Entry 7PXA (electron microscopy, 2.80 A resolution); this record covers chains P and S of the 35 polymer chains in the assembly.

[Chain P (and S)]
Name: Proteasome subunit beta
Organism: Mycobacterium tuberculosis
Notes: EC 3.4.25.1; chain S of this document is another copy of the same molecule, construct and numbering; everything in this record applies to it too
Reference sequence: A0A045HFG5 (A0A045HFG5_MYCTX); residues 244-534 here correspond to UniProt positions 1-291 (UniProt number = residue number - 243)
Amino-acid sequence (291 residues; each row starts with the number of its first residue):
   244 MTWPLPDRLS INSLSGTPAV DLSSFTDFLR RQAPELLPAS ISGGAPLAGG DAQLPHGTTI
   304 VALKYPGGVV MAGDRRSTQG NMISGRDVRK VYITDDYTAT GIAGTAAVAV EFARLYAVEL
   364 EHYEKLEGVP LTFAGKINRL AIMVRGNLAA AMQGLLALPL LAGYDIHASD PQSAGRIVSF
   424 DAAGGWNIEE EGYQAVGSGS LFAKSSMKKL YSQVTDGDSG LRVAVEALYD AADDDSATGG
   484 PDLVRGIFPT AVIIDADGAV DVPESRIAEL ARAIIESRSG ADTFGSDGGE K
Not modelled in the structure: 244-300, 524-534 (chain S: 244-300, 523-534)

[Chain P / chain S interface]
Contacting residue pairs (18):
  Phe445(P) - Leu444(S)  hydrophobic
  Phe445(P) - Ser448(S)
  Ser448(P) - Phe445(S)
  Ser448(P) - Ser448(S)
  Ser449(P) - Lys452(S)
  Lys451(P) - Asp473(S)  salt bridge
  Lys451(P) - Asp476(S)  salt bridge
  Lys451(P) - Arg521(S)
  Lys452(P) - Ser449(S)  hydrogen bond
  Lys452(P) - Lys452(S)
  Lys452(P) - Leu453(S)
  Lys452(P) - Asp473(S)  salt bridge
  Lys452(P) - Arg521(S)
  Asp473(P) - Lys451(S)  salt bridge
  Asp473(P) - Lys452(S)  salt bridge
  Asp476(P) - Lys451(S)  salt bridge
  Arg521(P) - Lys451(S)
  Arg521(P) - Lys452(S)
Interface residues without a listed pair, chain P (11 interface residues in all): Leu444, Leu453, Asp477
Interface residues without a listed pair, chain S (12 interface residues in all): Glu469, Asp477

[Summary]
Chain P and chain S form an interface of 11 and 12 residues respectively; the contacts include 1 hydrogen bond
and 6 salt bridges. Among the polar pairs are Lys451(P)-Asp473(S), Lys451(P)-Asp476(S) and
Lys452(P)-Asp473(S).
Chain P and chain S are both Proteasome subunit beta (Mycobacterium tuberculosis); the structure, Open-gate
mycobacterium 20S CP proteasome in complex MPA - global 3D refinement, was determined by electron microscopy
(same publication as 7PX9, 7PXB, 7PXC and 7PXD).
